8HPL - chains A and B of the 5 polymer chains in the assembly; structure by electron microscopy, 4.29 A resolution (low resolution: residue-level contacts below are approximate; hydrogen-bond / salt-bridge calls are withheld).

# Chain A
Molecule: ABC sugar transporter, permease component
From: Mycolicibacterium smegmatis MC2 155
UniProtKB: I7G6S2 (I7G6S2_MYCS2); numbering as in UniProt (aligned over 1-305)
Amino-acid sequence (305 residues; row label = number of the first residue in the row):
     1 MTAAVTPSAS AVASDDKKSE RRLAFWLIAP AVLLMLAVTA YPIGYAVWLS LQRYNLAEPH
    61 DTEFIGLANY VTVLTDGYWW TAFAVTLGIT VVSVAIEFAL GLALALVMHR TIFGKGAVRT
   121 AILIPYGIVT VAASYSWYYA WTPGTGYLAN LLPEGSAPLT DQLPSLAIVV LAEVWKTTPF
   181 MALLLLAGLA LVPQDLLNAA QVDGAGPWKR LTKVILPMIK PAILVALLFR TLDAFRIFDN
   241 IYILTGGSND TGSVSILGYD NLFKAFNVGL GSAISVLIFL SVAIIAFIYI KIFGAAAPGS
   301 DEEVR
Disordered / not traced: 1-16, 299-305

# Chain B
Molecule: ABC transporter, permease protein SugB
From: Mycolicibacterium smegmatis MC2 155
UniProtKB: A0R2C1 (A0R2C1_MYCS2); residues 1-278 here = UniProt positions 1-278
Amino-acid sequence (278 residues; numbered 1 to 278; the number before each row is that of its first residue):
     1 MADRVDARRA TWWSVVNILV IVYALIPVLW ILSLSLKPTS SVKDGKLIPT EITFANYKAI
    61 FSGDAFTSAL FNSIGIGLIT TIIAVVIGGM AAYAVARLQF PGKQLLIGVA LLIAMFPHIS
   121 LVTPIFNMWR GIGLFDTWPG LIIPYITFAL PLAIYTLSAF FREIPWDLEK AAKMDGATPA
   181 QAFRKVIAPL AAPGIVTAAI LVFIFAWNDL LLALSLTATQ RAITAPVAIA NFTGSSQFEE
   241 PTGSIAAGAM VITIPIIIFV LIFQRRIVAG LTSGAVKG
Disordered / not traced: 1-6, 277-278

# How chain A and chain B interact
Residue-residue contacts (54):
  Glu-20(A) with Arg-97(B); Leu-98(B); Gln-99(B)
  Phe-25(A) with Gln-99(B); Pro-101(B)
  Leu-27(A) with Met-90(B)
  Pro-30(A) with Ile-87(B)
  Ala-31(A) with Ile-87(B); Ala-91(B)
  Met-35(A) with Leu-150(B)
  Val-38(A) with Thr-147(B)
  Pro-42(A) with Pro-124(B)
  Ala-46(A) with Pro-124(B)
  Val-107(A) with Asn-17(B)
  Thr-111(A) with Asn-17(B)
  Ile-112(A) with Trp-13(B)
  Phe-113(A) with Ala-10(B)
  Gly-116(A) with Gln-264(B); Arg-265(B)
  Arg-119(A) with Gln-264(B)
  Thr-120(A) with Gln-264(B)
  Ala-121(A) with Ile-21(B); Ala-24(B)
  Leu-123(A) with Val-260(B); Ile-267(B)
  Gly-127(A) with Ile-256(B)
  Ile-128(A) with Thr-253(B)
  Val-129(A) with Ile-252(B)
  Thr-130(A) with Asn-208(B)
  Ala-132(A) with Ala-249(B)
  Tyr-139(A) with Pro-241(B)
  Gly-144(A) with Val-42(B); Lys-43(B)
  Thr-145(A) with Ser-41(B); Lys-43(B)
  Tyr-147(A) with Lys-43(B); Gly-45(B); Lys-46(B)
  Trp-175(A) with Tyr-23(B); Ala-24(B); Pro-27(B)
  Ala-190(A) with Ala-275(B)
  Leu-232(A) with Met-115(B)
  Arg-236(A) with Ala-114(B); Met-115(B); Phe-116(B); Pro-117(B); His-118(B)
  Ser-255(A) with Ile-119(B)
  Ser-275(A) with Ser-120(B)
  Ile-278(A) with Pro-117(B)
  Phe-279(A) with Phe-116(B); Ser-120(B)
  Val-282(A) with Pro-117(B)
Other interface residues (no listed pair), chain A (60 interface residues in all): Arg-21, Ala-24, Leu-34, Thr-39, Tyr-45, Leu-104, Ala-117, Val-118, Pro-125, Tyr-126, Val-131, Tyr-135, Ser-136, Trp-137, Gly-146, Asn-150, Phe-180, Leu-183, Leu-186, Tyr-259, Gly-271, Val-276, Ala-297, Pro-298
Other interface residues (no listed pair), chain B (63 interface residues in all): Ser-14, Val-16, Val-20, Trp-30, Tyr-93, Ala-94, Leu-111, Ile-113, Leu-121, Thr-123, Phe-148, Tyr-155, Leu-201, Leu-214, Ser-215, Pro-226, Ala-230, Thr-233, Thr-242, Ile-245, Val-268, Leu-271, Thr-272

# In short
The interface between chain A and chain B involves 60 residues on one side and 63 on the other.
Here chain A is ABC sugar transporter, permease component and chain B is ABC transporter, permease protein
SugB, both from Mycolicibacterium smegmatis MC2 155. Entry 8HPL (LpqY-SugABC in state 1) was determined by
electron microscopy, deposited together with 8HPM, 8HPN, 8HPR and 8HPS.
